PDB entry 9JZ0 | electron microscopy, 3.50 A resolution | chains f and w of the 66 polymer chains in the assembly

# Chain f
Name: Tail fiber protein
Organism: Escherichia phage T7
UniProtKB: P03748 (FIBER_BPT7); residues 1-553 here = UniProt positions 1-553
Amino-acid sequence (553 residues; numbered 1 to 553; the number before each row is that of its first residue):
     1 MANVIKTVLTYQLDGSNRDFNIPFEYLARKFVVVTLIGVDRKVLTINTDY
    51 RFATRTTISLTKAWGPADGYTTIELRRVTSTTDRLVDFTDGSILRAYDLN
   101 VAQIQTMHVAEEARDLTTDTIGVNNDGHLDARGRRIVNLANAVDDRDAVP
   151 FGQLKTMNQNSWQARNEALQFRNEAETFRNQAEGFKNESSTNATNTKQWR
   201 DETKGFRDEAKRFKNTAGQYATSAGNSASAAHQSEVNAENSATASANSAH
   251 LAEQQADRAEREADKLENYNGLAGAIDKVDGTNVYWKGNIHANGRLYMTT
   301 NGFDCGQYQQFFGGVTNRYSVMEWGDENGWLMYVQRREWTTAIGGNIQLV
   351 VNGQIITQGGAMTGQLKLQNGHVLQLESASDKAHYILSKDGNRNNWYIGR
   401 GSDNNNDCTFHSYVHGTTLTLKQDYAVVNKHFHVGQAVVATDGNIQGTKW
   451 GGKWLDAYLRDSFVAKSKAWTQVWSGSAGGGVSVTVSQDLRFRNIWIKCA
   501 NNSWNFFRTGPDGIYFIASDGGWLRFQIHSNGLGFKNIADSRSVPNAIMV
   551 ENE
Disordered / not traced: 1-4, 118-553

# Chain w
Name: Tail tubular protein gp12
Organism: Escherichia phage T7
UniProtKB: P03747 (TUBE2_BPT7); residue numbers follow UniProt; this construct covers 1-794
Amino-acid sequence (794 residues; row label = number of the first residue in the row):
     1 MALISQSIKNLKGGISQQPDILRYPDQGSRQVNGWSSETEGLQKRPPLVF
    51 LNTLGDNGALGQAPYIHLINRDEHEQYYAVFTGSGIRVFDLSGNEKQVRY
   101 PNGSNYIKTANPRNDLRMVTVADYTFIVNRNVVAQKNTKSVNLPNYNPNQ
   151 DGLINVRGGQYGRELIVHINGKDVAKYKIPDGSQPEHVNNTDAQWLAEEL
   201 AKQMRTNLSDWTVNVGQGFIHVTAPSGQQIDSFTTKDGYADQLINPVTHY
   251 AQSFSKLPPNAPNGYMVKIVGDASKSADQYYVRYDAERKVWTETLGWNTE
   301 DQVLWETMPHALVRAADGNFDFKWLEWSPKSCGDVDTNPWPSFVGSSIND
   351 VFFFRNRLGFLSGENIILSRTAKYFNFYPASIANLSDDDPIDVAVSTNRI
   401 AILKYAVPFSEELLIWSDEAQFVLTASGTLTSKSVELNLTTQFDVQDRAR
   451 PFGIGRNVYFASPRSSFTSIHRYYAVQDVSSVKNAEDITSHVPNYIPNGV
   501 FSICGSGTENFCSVLSHGDPSKIFMYKFLYLNEELRQQSWSHWDFGENVQ
   551 VLACQSISSDMYVILRNEFNTFLARISFTKNAIDLQGEPYRAFMDMKIRY
   601 TIPSGTYNDDTFTTSIHIPTIYGANFGRGKITVLEPDGKITVFEQPTAGW
   651 NSDPWLRLSGNLEGRMVYIGFNINFVYEFSKFLIKQTADDGSTSTEDIGR
   701 LQLRRAWVNYENSGTFDIYVENQSSNWKYTMAGARLGSNTLRAGRLNLGT
   751 GQYRFPVVGNAKFNTVYILSDETTPLNIIGCGWEGNYLRRSSGI
Disordered / not traced: 1, 791-794

# How chain f and chain w interact
Contacting residue pairs (27; chain f residue first):
  Ala28(f) - Phe612(w)  hydrophobic
  Arg29(f) - Asp609(w)  salt bridge
  Arg29(f) - Asp610(w)  salt bridge
  Lys30(f) - Asp610(w)
  Ile46(f) - Asp610(w)
  Asn47(f) - Asp610(w)
  Leu85(f) - Phe612(w)  hydrophobic
  Leu85(f) - Ser659(w)
  Thr89(f) - Val642(w)
  Thr89(f) - Glu772(w)
  Asp90(f) - Thr715(w)
  Asp90(f) - Ala732(w)
  Gly91(f) - Thr715(w)
  Gly91(f) - Glu772(w)
  Ser92(f) - Gly638(w)
  Ser92(f) - Lys639(w)
  Ser92(f) - Ile640(w)
  Ile93(f) - Asp637(w)
  Ile93(f) - Gly638(w)
  Ile93(f) - Lys639(w)
  Ile93(f) - Arg745(w)
  Ile93(f) - Leu746(w)  hydrophobic
  Leu94(f) - Ala743(w)
  Leu94(f) - Gly744(w)  hydrogen bond (backbone-backbone)
  Arg95(f) - Asp637(w)  salt bridge
  Arg95(f) - Lys639(w)
  Asp98(f) - Lys639(w)  salt bridge
Also at the interface, not in a pair above, chain f (16 interface residues in all): Leu27, Ala96
Also at the interface, not in a pair above, chain w (18 interface residues in all): Thr611, Thr730

# Summary
The interface between chain f and chain w involves 16 residues on one side and 18 on the other, with 1
hydrogen bond and 4 salt bridges. Among the polar pairs are Arg29(f)-Asp609(w), Arg29(f)-Asp610(w) and
Arg95(f)-Asp637(w).
Here chain f is Tail fiber protein and chain w is Tail tubular protein gp12, both from Escherichia phage T7.
Entry 9JZ0 (portal-tail complex of DNA-ejected T7) was determined by electron microscopy (same publication as
9JYY and 9JYZ).
